PDB entry 3IE3 | X-ray diffraction, 1.80 A resolution | chains A and B

== Chain A (and B) ==
Name: Glutathione S-transferase P
From: Homo sapiens
Notes: EC 2.5.1.18; chain B of this document is another copy of the same molecule, construct and numbering; everything in this record applies to it too
Reference sequence: P09211 (GSTP1_HUMAN); residues 1-209 here correspond to UniProt positions 2-210 (UniProt number = residue number + 1)
Sequence (209 residues; each row starts with the number of its first residue):
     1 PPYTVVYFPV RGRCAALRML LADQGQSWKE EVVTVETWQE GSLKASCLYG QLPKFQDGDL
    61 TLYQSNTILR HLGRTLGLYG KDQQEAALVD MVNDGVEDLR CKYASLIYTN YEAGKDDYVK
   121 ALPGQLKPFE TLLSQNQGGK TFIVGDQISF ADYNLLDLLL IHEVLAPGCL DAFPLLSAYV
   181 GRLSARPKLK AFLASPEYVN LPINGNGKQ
Construct notes: engineered mutation Ala-104 (Ile105 in P09211)
Residues lining bound ligands:
  - glutathione (GSH): Tyr-7, Phe-8, Arg-13, Trp-38, Lys-44, Gly-50, Gln-51, Leu-52, Pro-53, Gln-64, Ser-65, Asn-66
  - N11 (6-[(7-nitro-2,1,3-benzoxadiazol-4-yl)sulfanyl]hexan-1-ol): Tyr-7, Phe-8, Arg-13, Trp-38, Gln-39, Ala-104, Tyr-108, Gly-205
Swiss-Prot annotation at these positions:
  - binding site (glutathione): Tyr-7, Arg-13, Trp-38, Lys-44, Gln-51, Leu-52, Gln-64, Ser-65
  - modified residue: Tyr-3 (Phosphotyrosine), Thr-61 (Phosphothreonine), Lys-102 (N6-succinyllysine), Lys-115 (N6-succinyllysine), Lys-127 (N6-acetyllysine), Tyr-198 (Phosphotyrosine)
Reported in the primary citation:
  - binding site for N11: Arg-13

== How chain A and chain B interact ==
Pairs across the interface - 56 pairs, chain A then chain B:
  Leu-48(A) with Met-91(B), hydrophobic; Pro-128(B); Leu-132(B), hydrophobic
  Tyr-49(A) with Met-91(B), hydrogen bond (side chain-backbone); Val-92(B); Gly-95(B); Pro-128(B), hydrophobic; Phe-129(B)
  Leu-60(A) with Gln-84(B); Leu-88(B), hydrophobic
  Leu-62(A) with Ala-87(B), hydrophobic
  Tyr-63(A) with Met-91(B), hydrogen bond (backbone-side chain)
  Gln-64(A) with Asp-94(B); Gly-95(B); Asp-98(B), hydrogen bond
  Asn-66(A) with Asp-94(B)
  Thr-67(A) with Ala-87(B); Asp-90(B), hydrogen bond (side chain-backbone); Met-91(B), hydrogen bond (side chain-backbone); Asp-94(B), hydrogen bond
  Arg-70(A) with Arg-70(B); Asp-90(B)
  His-71(A) with Ala-87(B)
  Arg-74(A) with Tyr-79(B), hydrogen bond; Gln-83(B); Ala-86(B); Ala-87(B); Asp-90(B), salt bridge
  Thr-75(A) with Gln-83(B)
  Tyr-79(A) with Arg-74(B), hydrogen bond
  Gln-83(A) with Arg-74(B), hydrogen bond (side chain-backbone); Thr-75(B)
  Gln-84(A) with Leu-60(B)
  Ala-86(A) with Arg-74(B)
  Ala-87(A) with Leu-62(B), hydrophobic; Thr-67(B); His-71(B); Arg-74(B)
  Asp-90(A) with Thr-67(B), hydrogen bond (backbone-side chain); Arg-70(B); Arg-74(B), salt bridge
  Met-91(A) with Leu-48(B), hydrophobic; Tyr-49(B), hydrogen bond (backbone-side chain); Tyr-63(B), hydrogen bond (side chain-backbone); Thr-67(B), hydrogen bond (backbone-side chain)
  Val-92(A) with Tyr-49(B)
  Asp-94(A) with Gln-64(B); Asn-66(B); Thr-67(B), hydrogen bond
  Gly-95(A) with Tyr-49(B); Gln-64(B)
  Asp-98(A) with Gln-64(B), hydrogen bond
  Pro-128(A) with Leu-48(B); Tyr-49(B), hydrophobic
  Phe-129(A) with Tyr-49(B)
  Leu-132(A) with Leu-48(B), hydrophobic
Other interface residues (no listed pair), chain A (28 interface residues in all): Thr-61, Leu-88

== In short ==
28 residues of chain A and 27 residues of chain B are in contact, with 15 hydrogen bonds and 2 salt bridges.
Polar contacts include Arg-74(A)/Asp-90(B), Tyr-49(A)/Met-91(B) and Tyr-63(A)/Met-91(B). Bound to chain A:
glutathione and compound N11. Curated annotation (UniProt) lists 8 glutathione-binding residues on chain A.
From the paper: a binding site for N11 at Arg-13(A).
Chain A and chain B are both Glutathione S-transferase P (Homo sapiens); the structure, Structural basis for
the binding of the anti-cancer compound 6-(7-Nitro-2,1,3-benzoxadiazol-4-ylthio)hexanol (NBDHEX) to human
glutathione S-transferases, was determined by X-ray diffraction together with 3GUR and 3GUS from the same
study.
